Entry 9JI2 (electron microscopy, 3.38 A resolution); this record covers chains C and D of the 8 polymer chains in the assembly.

[Chain C]
Protein: DNA-directed RNA polymerase subunit beta
Organism: Mycobacterium tuberculosis
Notes: EC 2.7.7.6
Reference sequence: P9WGY9 (RPOB_MYCTU); residues 1-1178 here = UniProt positions 1-1178
Chain sequence (1178 residues; numbered 1 to 1178; the number before each row is that of its first residue):
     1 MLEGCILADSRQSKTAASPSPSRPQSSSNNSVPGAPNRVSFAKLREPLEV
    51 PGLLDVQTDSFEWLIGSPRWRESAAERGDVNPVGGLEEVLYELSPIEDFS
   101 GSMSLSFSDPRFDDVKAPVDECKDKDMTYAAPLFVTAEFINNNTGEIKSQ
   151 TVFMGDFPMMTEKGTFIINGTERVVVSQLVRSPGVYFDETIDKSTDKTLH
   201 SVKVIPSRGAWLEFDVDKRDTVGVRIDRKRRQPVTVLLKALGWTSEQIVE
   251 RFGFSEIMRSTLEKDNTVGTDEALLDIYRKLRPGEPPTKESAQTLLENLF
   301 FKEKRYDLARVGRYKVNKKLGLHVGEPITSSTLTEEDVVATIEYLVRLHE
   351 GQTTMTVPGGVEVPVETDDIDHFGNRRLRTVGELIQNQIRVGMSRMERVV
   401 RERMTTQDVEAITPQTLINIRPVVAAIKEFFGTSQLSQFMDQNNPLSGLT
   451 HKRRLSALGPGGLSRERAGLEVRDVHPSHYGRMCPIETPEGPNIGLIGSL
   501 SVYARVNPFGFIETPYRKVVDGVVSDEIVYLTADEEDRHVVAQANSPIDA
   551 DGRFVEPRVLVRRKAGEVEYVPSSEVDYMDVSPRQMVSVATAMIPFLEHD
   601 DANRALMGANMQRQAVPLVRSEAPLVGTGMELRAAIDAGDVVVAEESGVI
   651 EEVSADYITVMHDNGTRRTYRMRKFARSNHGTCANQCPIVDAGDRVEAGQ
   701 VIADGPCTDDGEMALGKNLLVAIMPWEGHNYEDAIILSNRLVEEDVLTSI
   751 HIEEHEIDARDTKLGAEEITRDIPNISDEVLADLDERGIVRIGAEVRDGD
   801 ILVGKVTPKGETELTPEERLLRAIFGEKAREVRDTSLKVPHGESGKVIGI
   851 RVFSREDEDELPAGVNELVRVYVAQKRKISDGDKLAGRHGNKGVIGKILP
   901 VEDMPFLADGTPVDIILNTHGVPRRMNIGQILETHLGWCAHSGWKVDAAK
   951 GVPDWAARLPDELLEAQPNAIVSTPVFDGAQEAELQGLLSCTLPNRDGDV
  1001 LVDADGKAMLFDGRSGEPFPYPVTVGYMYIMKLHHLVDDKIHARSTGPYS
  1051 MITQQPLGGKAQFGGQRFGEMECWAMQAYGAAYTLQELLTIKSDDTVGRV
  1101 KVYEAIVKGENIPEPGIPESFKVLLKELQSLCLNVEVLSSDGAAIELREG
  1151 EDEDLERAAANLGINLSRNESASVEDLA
Unresolved in the structure: 1-29, 1141-1178
Swiss-Prot annotation at these positions:
  - natural variant: Val423 (V423A: In strain: vr1), Leu436 (L436P: In strain: vr2), Ser437 (S437T: In strain: vr3), Gln438 to Asp441 (sequence variant, change not given here; In strain: RJ49), Gln438 (Q438L: In strain: vr4), Phe439 (F439V: In strain: RJ37), Met440 to Asn443 (deletion: In strain: RJ55), Asp441 (D441V: In strain: vr3), Leu449 to Lys452 (sequence variant, change not given here; In strain: RJ48), His451 (H451D: In strain: vr5; H451L: In strain: SP28; H451N: In strain: vr6; H451P: In strain: vr8; H451Q: In strain: vr1; H451R: In strain: vr7), Ser456 (S456L: In strain: vr11 and RJ37; S456Q: In strain: vr9; S456W: In strain: vr10), Leu458 (L458P: In strain: vr12 and SP22)
  - mutagenesis: Glu138 (E138R: Weakens interaction with TRCF and CarD), Ile147 (I147A: Weakens interaction with TRCF and CarD), Lys148 (K148A: Does not affect association with TRCF, but weakens interaction with CarD), Ser149 (S149A: Does not affect association with TRCF, but weakens interaction with CarD)

[Chain D]
Protein: DNA-directed RNA polymerase subunit beta'
Organism: Mycobacterium tuberculosis
Notes: EC 2.7.7.6
Reference sequence: P9WGY7 (RPOC_MYCTU); residue numbers follow UniProt; this construct covers 1-1316
Chain sequence (1316 residues; each row starts with the number of its first residue):
     1 MLDVNFFDELRIGLATAEDIRQWSYGEVKKPETINYRTLKPEKDGLFCEK
    51 IFGPTRDWECYCGKYKRVRFKGIICERCGVEVTRAKVRRERMGHIELAAP
   101 VTHIWYFKGVPSRLGYLLDLAPKDLEKIIYFAAYVITSVDEEMRHNELST
   151 LEAEMAVERKAVEDQRDGELEARAQKLEADLAELEAEGAKADARRKVRDG
   201 GEREMRQIRDRAQRELDRLEDIWSTFTKLAPKQLIVDENLYRELVDRYGE
   251 YFTGAMGAESIQKLIENFDIDAEAESLRDVIRNGKGQKKLRALKRLKVVA
   301 AFQQSGNSPMGMVLDAVPVIPPELRPMVQLDGGRFATSDLNDLYRRVINR
   351 NNRLKRLIDLGAPEIIVNNEKRMLQESVDALFDNGRRGRPVTGPGNRPLK
   401 SLSDLLKGKQGRFRQNLLGKRVDYSGRSVIVVGPQLKLHQCGLPKLMALE
   451 LFKPFVMKRLVDLNHAQNIKSAKRMVERQRPQVWDVLEEVIAEHPVLLNR
   501 APTLHRLGIQAFEPMLVEGKAIQLHPLVCEAFNADFDGDQMAVHLPLSAE
   551 AQAEARILMLSSNNILSPASGRPLAMPRLDMVTGLYYLTTEVPGDTGEYQ
   601 PASGDHPETGVYSSPAEAIMAADRGVLSVRAKIKVRLTQLRPPVEIEAEL
   651 FGHSGWQPGDAWMAETTLGRVMFNELLPLGYPFVNKQMHKKVQAAIINDL
   701 AERYPMIVVAQTVDKLKDAGFYWATRSGVTVSMADVLVPPRKKEILDHYE
   751 ERADKVEKQFQRGALNHDERNEALVEIWKEATDEVGQALREHYPDDNPII
   801 TIVDSGATGNFTQTRTLAGMKGLVTNPKGEFIPRPVKSSFREGLTVLEYF
   851 INTHGARKGLADTALRTADSGYLTRRLVDVSQDVIVREHDCQTERGIVVE
   901 LAERAPDGTLIRDPYIETSAYARTLGTDAVDEAGNVIVERGQDLGDPEID
   951 ALLAAGITQVKVRSVLTCATSTGVCATCYGRSMATGKLVDIGEAVGIVAA
  1001 QSIGEPGTQLTMRTFHQGGVGEDITGGLPRVQELFEARVPRGKAPIADVT
  1051 GRVRLEDGERFYKITIVPDDGGEEVVYDKISKRQRLRVFKHEDGSERVLS
  1101 DGDHVEVGQQLMEGSADPHEVLRVQGPREVQIHLVREVQEVYRAQGVSIH
  1151 DKHIEVIVRQMLRRVTIIDSGSTEFLPGSLIDRAEFEAENRRVVAEGGEP
  1201 AAGRPVLMGITKASLATDSWLSAASFQETTRVLTDAAINCRSDKLNGLKE
  1251 NVIIGKLIPAGTGINRYRNIAVQPTEEARAAAYTIPSYEDQYYSPDFGAA
  1301 TGAAVPLDDYGYSDYR
Unresolved in the structure: 1015-1022, 1091-1096, 1283-1316
Bound ions: Zn2+ site 1: Cys75, Cys78; Mg2+: Asp535, Asp537, Asp539; Zn2+ site 2: Cys891, Cys968, Cys975, Cys978
Swiss-Prot annotation at these positions:
  - binding site (Zn(2+)): Cys60, Cys62, Cys75, Cys78, Cys891, Cys968, Cys975, Cys978
  - binding site (Mg(2+)): Asp535, Asp537, Asp539

[Interface between chain C and chain D]
Residue-residue contacts (315; chain C residue first):
  Ser194(C) with Arg1060(D)
  Arg473(C) with Arg857(D)
  Asp474(C) with Pro827(D)
  Val475(C) with Phe850(D), hydrophobic; Thr853(D); His854(D), hydrogen bond (backbone-side chain)
  His476(C) with Phe850(D)
  Pro477(C) with Phe850(D), hydrophobic
  Tyr480(C) with Val846(D); Phe850(D)
  Cys484(C) with Arg857(D)
  Pro485(C) with Phe850(D), hydrophobic; Thr853(D); Arg857(D), hydrogen bond (backbone-side chain)
  Ile486(C) with Tyr849(D), hydrophobic; Thr853(D)
  Thr488(C) with Arg857(D)
  Gly495(C) with Arg857(D)
  Gln543(C) with Val846(D); Leu847(D)
  Leu560(C) with Leu847(D), hydrophobic
  Arg562(C) with Leu847(D)
  Val568(C) with Arg834(D); Leu847(D), hydrophobic
  Met586(C) with Val846(D), hydrophobic
  Leu597(C) with Tyr849(D)
  Glu598(C) with Phe840(D); Gly843(D); Leu844(D), hydrogen bond (backbone-backbone)
  His599(C) with Phe840(D), hydrogen bond (side chain-backbone); Arg841(D), hydrogen bond (side chain-backbone); Glu842(D); Gly843(D), hydrogen bond (side chain-backbone)
  Asp600(C) with Phe840(D); Tyr849(D), hydrogen bond (backbone-side chain)
  Asp601(C) with Phe840(D); Tyr849(D), hydrogen bond (backbone-side chain); Asn852(D), hydrogen bond
  Ala602(C) with Tyr849(D); Ala856(D), hydrophobic
  Asn603(C) with Ala856(D)
  Ala605(C) with Tyr849(D)
  Leu606(C) with Leu860(D), hydrophobic
  Ile723(C) with Val729(D)
  Met724(C) with Thr725(D)
  Pro725(C) with Asp580(D); Ala724(D); Thr725(D), hydrogen bond (backbone-side chain); Val729(D)
  Trp726(C) with Thr725(D)
  Glu727(C) with Thr725(D), hydrogen bond (backbone-side chain); Arg726(D), salt bridge
  Gly728(C) with Val432(D); Pro434(D); Phe721(D)
  His729(C) with Val432(D); Pro434(D)
  Tyr731(C) with Val432(D), hydrophobic; Pro526(D), hydrogen bond (side chain-backbone); Phe536(D); Arg578(D); Asp580(D); Met581(D); Phe721(D), hydrophobic
  Glu732(C) with Phe536(D), hydrogen bond (backbone-backbone); Arg578(D), salt bridge
  Asp733(C) with Phe536(D)
  Ala734(C) with Val432(D), hydrophobic
  Arg760(C) with Gly332(D)
  Lys763(C) with Arg37(D); Thr38(D), hydrogen bond (side chain-backbone)
  Arg797(C) with Arg478(D); Gln479(D), hydrogen bond
  Glu813(C) with Arg67(D)
  His841(C) with Glu450(D), salt bridge
  Asp881(C) with Gly519(D)
  Gly882(C) with Val429(D); Val431(D)
  Lys884(C) with Asp537(D), hydrogen bond (side chain-backbone)
  Lys892(C) with Asp537(D), salt bridge
  Gly893(C) with Phe536(D)
  Val894(C) with Ile430(D); Val431(D), hydrophobic; Phe536(D), hydrogen bond (backbone-backbone); Gly538(D)
  Ile895(C) with Val431(D)
  Asn918(C) with Asp580(D), hydrogen bond
  Thr919(C) with Val729(D); Thr730(D); Val731(D)
  His920(C) with Asp580(D), salt bridge; Thr583(D), hydrogen bond
  Val922(C) with Val731(D), hydrophobic
  Pro923(C) with Ile799(D), hydrophobic; Leu817(D), hydrophobic
  Arg924(C) with Thr808(D); Gln813(D)
  Met926(C) with Gln813(D); Leu817(D), hydrophobic; Phe840(D), hydrophobic
  Ile928(C) with Leu817(D), hydrophobic; Phe840(D); Arg841(D)
  Ile931(C) with Val731(D); Ser732(D); Met733(D)
  Leu932(C) with Met733(D), hydrophobic
  His935(C) with Ser732(D); Met733(D), hydrogen bond (side chain-backbone)
  Phe977(C) with Val846(D), hydrophobic
  Glu982(C) with Met733(D); Arg841(D); Glu842(D)
  Gln986(C) with Met733(D); Arg841(D)
  Asp1005(C) with Ser732(D); Ala734(D)
  Lys1007(C) with Thr730(D); Ser732(D)
  Asp1012(C) with Arg726(D), salt bridge
  Ser1015(C) with Arg726(D)
  Pro1020(C) with Arg726(D)
  Tyr1021(C) with Tyr587(D), hydrogen bond; Arg630(D), hydrogen bond; Ser727(D); Gly728(D)
  Pro1022(C) with Thr730(D)
  Thr1024(C) with Thr730(D), hydrogen bond; Val731(D), hydrogen bond (side chain-backbone); Ser732(D)
  Val1037(C) with Val429(D), hydrophobic; Lys520(D)
  Asp1038(C) with Lys520(D), salt bridge
  Lys1040(C) with Arg427(D); Gln540(D)
  Ile1041(C) with Arg427(D); Pro444(D), hydrophobic; Lys520(D)
  His1042(C) with Gly426(D); Arg427(D), hydrogen bond (backbone-backbone); Met447(D)
  Ala1043(C) with Ser425(D); Met447(D); Glu450(D)
  Arg1044(C) with Asp423(D), salt bridge; Tyr424(D), hydrogen bond (backbone-backbone); Ser425(D), hydrogen bond (backbone-backbone); Leu451(D)
  Ser1045(C) with Asp423(D); Tyr424(D); Glu450(D), hydrogen bond (side chain-backbone); Lys453(D)
  Thr1046(C) with Tyr424(D)
  Tyr1049(C) with Asp423(D), hydrogen bond
  Met1051(C) with Arg89(D), hydrogen bond (backbone-side chain); Pro326(D), hydrophobic; Val328(D), hydrophobic
  Ile1052(C) with Arg89(D), hydrogen bond (backbone-side chain); Leu324(D); Pro326(D); Arg412(D)
  Gln1054(C) with Arg89(D)
  Gln1055(C) with Asn416(D), hydrogen bond (side chain-backbone); Lys420(D)
  Pro1056(C) with Arg421(D); Asp423(D)
  Gly1058(C) with Arg421(D)
  Gly1065(C) with Arg421(D), hydrogen bond (backbone-side chain); Val422(D); Ser425(D)
  Gln1066(C) with Arg421(D); Val422(D), hydrogen bond (backbone-backbone); Ser425(D), hydrogen bond (backbone-side chain); Gly426(D), hydrogen bond (side chain-backbone); Arg427(D); Ala542(D)
  Arg1067(C) with Arg414(D); Gln415(D); Gly419(D), hydrogen bond (side chain-backbone); Lys420(D); Arg421(D)
  Phe1068(C) with Gly419(D); Lys420(D), hydrogen bond (backbone-backbone); Val422(D), hydrophobic; His544(D)
  Glu1070(C) with Leu418(D)
  Met1071(C) with Thr503(D)
  Glu1072(C) with Asn499(D), hydrogen bond; Thr503(D), hydrogen bond
  Cys1073(C) with Leu418(D), hydrogen bond (side chain-backbone)
  Trp1074(C) with Arg875(D); Val878(D), hydrophobic; Ile997(D); Gln1001(D), hydrogen bond (backbone-side chain)
  Ala1075(C) with Thr503(D); His505(D); Arg506(D); Gln1001(D)
  Met1076(C) with Met559(D), hydrophobic
  Gln1077(C) with Ala994(D); Ile997(D); Leu1248(D); Val1252(D)
  Ala1078(C) with Arg506(D); Glu993(D); Val998(D), hydrophobic; Gln1001(D)
  Tyr1079(C) with Arg506(D); Leu507(D); Ile509(D), hydrogen bond (side chain-backbone); Gln510(D); Leu558(D); Met559(D), hydrophobic; Asn564(D), hydrogen bond
  Gly1080(C) with Leu558(D); Gly1261(D); Thr1262(D), hydrogen bond (backbone-backbone)
  Ala1081(C) with Glu554(D); Ile1258(D)
  Ala1082(C) with Glu554(D), hydrogen bond (backbone-side chain); Ile1258(D), hydrophobic; Thr1262(D); Gly1263(D)
  Tyr1083(C) with Glu550(D); Glu554(D), hydrogen bond (backbone-side chain); Leu1257(D); Thr1262(D); Arg1268(D)
  Thr1084(C) with Ala551(D); Glu554(D), hydrogen bond
  Leu1085(C) with Val1252(D), hydrophobic
  Gln1086(C) with Gly1255(D); Leu1257(D)
  Glu1087(C) with Pro546(D); Leu547(D), hydrogen bond (side chain-backbone); Ser548(D), hydrogen bond; Ala551(D)
  Leu1088(C) with Val422(D)
  Leu1089(C) with Lys420(D), hydrogen bond (backbone-side chain); Val1252(D), hydrophobic
  Thr1090(C) with Gly1255(D)
  Lys1092(C) with Asp423(D), hydrogen bond (backbone-backbone); Leu545(D), hydrogen bond (side chain-backbone); Pro546(D); Leu547(D)
  Ser1093(C) with Lys420(D); Arg421(D)
  Asp1094(C) with Lys420(D), salt bridge
  Tyr1103(C) with Tyr424(D); Pro454(D), hydrophobic; Met457(D)
  Ile1106(C) with Pro454(D), hydrophobic; Phe455(D), hydrophobic; Lys458(D)
  Val1107(C) with Lys458(D); Ile469(D), hydrophobic
  Ile1112(C) with Ser548(D)
  Ile1117(C) with Asp3(D); Asn5(D); Phe7(D), hydrophobic
  Pro1118(C) with Lys420(D); Ile1253(D); Ile1254(D)
  Glu1119(C) with Arg89(D), salt bridge
  Ser1120(C) with Asn416(D); Leu417(D)
  Phe1121(C) with Leu417(D), hydrophobic; Ile1253(D); Ile1254(D), hydrophobic
  Val1123(C) with Leu324(D), hydrophobic; Arg412(D)
  Leu1124(C) with Phe413(D), hydrophobic
  Lys1126(C) with Glu90(D), hydrogen bond (side chain-backbone); Leu324(D)
  Glu1127(C) with Leu405(D); Leu406(D)
  Leu1128(C) with Leu406(D), hydrophobic; Leu1233(D), hydrophobic
  Gln1129(C) with Trp23(D); Met92(D)
  Ser1130(C) with Met92(D); Pro318(D); Ile320(D); Tyr344(D); Leu402(D)
  Leu1131(C) with His103(D); Trp105(D), hydrophobic; Leu402(D), hydrophobic
  Cys1132(C) with Ala15(D); His103(D); Leu314(D), hydrophobic; Pro318(D); Phe382(D), hydrophobic
  Leu1133(C) with Ile12(D), hydrophobic; Gly13(D); Trp105(D), hydrophobic; Tyr106(D); Ala1237(D), hydrophobic
  Asn1134(C) with Arg11(D); Ile12(D); Gly13(D), hydrogen bond (backbone-backbone); Ala15(D); Asp19(D); Trp23(D)
  Val1135(C) with Arg11(D)
  Glu1136(C) with Leu10(D); Arg11(D), hydrogen bond (backbone-backbone)
  Val1137(C) with Phe7(D), hydrophobic; Glu9(D); Leu10(D), hydrophobic
  Leu1138(C) with Phe7(D); Asp8(D), hydrogen bond (backbone-backbone); Glu9(D), hydrogen bond (backbone-backbone); Arg11(D)
  Ser1139(C) with Asp8(D)
Interface residues without a listed pair, chain C (155 interface residues in all): Leu470, His479, Ile494, Asn730, Gly896, Phe1019, Val1023, Leu1057, Phe1063, Arg1099, Val1102, Gly1109, Gly1116, Lys1122, Leu1125
Interface residues without a listed pair, chain D (178 interface residues in all): Phe6, Leu14, Ile20, Lys66, Pro321, Glu323, Ser403, Ser428, Gln435, Glu477, Leu497, Arg500, Glu518, Ala521, Cys529, Asp535, Leu579, Tyr722, Ile802, Thr816, Lys858, Ala861, Thr874, Trp1220, Lys1249, Ala1260

[Summary]
155 residues of chain C face 178 of chain D across their interface; the contacts include 58 hydrogen bonds and
10 salt bridges. Polar contacts include Glu727(C)-Arg726(D), Glu732(C)-Arg578(D) and His841(C)-Glu450(D).
Chain C is DNA-directed RNA polymerase subunit beta and chain D is DNA-directed RNA polymerase subunit beta',
both from Mycobacterium tuberculosis; the structure, Cryo-EM structure of Mycobacterium tuberculosis
transcription activation complex with unphosphated PhoP, was determined by electron microscopy together with
9KET, 9KEU and 9KEV from the same study.
